Entry 2XKQ (X-ray diffraction, 2.40 A resolution); this record covers chains C and E of the 12 polymer chains in the assembly.

== Chain C (and E) ==
Molecule: DNA protection during starvation protein
From: Streptococcus suis
Notes: EC 1.16.-.-; chain E of this document is another copy of the same molecule, construct and numbering; everything in this record applies to it too
Reference sequence: P0CB53 (DPS_STRSU); residues 8-172 here = UniProt positions 8-172
Amino-acid sequence (165 residues; each row starts with the number of its first residue):
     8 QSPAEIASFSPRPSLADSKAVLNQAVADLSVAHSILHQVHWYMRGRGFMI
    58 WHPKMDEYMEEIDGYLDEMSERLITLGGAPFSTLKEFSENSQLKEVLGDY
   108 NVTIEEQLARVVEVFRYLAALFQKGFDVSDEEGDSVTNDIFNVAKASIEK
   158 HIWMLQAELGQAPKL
Not modelled in the structure: 8-23 (chain E: 8-21)
Curated features (UniProtKB/Swiss-Prot):
  - binding site (Fe cation): His47, Asp74, Glu78

== Chain C / chain E interface ==
Residue-residue contacts (22):
  Met50(C) - Ala164(E)
  Arg51(C) - Ala164(E)
  Arg51(C) - Gln168(E)  hydrogen bond (side chain-backbone)
  Arg51(C) - Ala169(E)
  Gly52(C) - Ala164(E)  hydrogen bond (backbone-backbone)
  Gly52(C) - Glu165(E)
  Arg53(C) - Arg53(E)  hydrogen bond (side chain-backbone)
  Arg53(C) - Gly54(E)
  Arg53(C) - Ile111(E)
  Arg53(C) - Glu112(E)  salt bridge
  Arg53(C) - Glu165(E)  salt bridge
  Gly54(C) - Glu165(E)  hydrogen bond (backbone-side chain)
  Phe55(C) - Met161(E)  hydrophobic
  Phe55(C) - Ala164(E)  hydrophobic
  Phe55(C) - Glu165(E)  hydrogen bond (backbone-side chain)
  Met56(C) - Ile57(E)  hydrophobic
  Met56(C) - Trp58(E)  hydrophobic
  Met56(C) - Lys61(E)
  Met56(C) - Glu165(E)  hydrogen bond (backbone-side chain)
  Ile57(C) - Ile57(E)  hydrophobic
  His59(C) - Trp160(E)
  His59(C) - Met161(E)
Also at the interface, not in a pair above, chain E (15 interface residues in all): Tyr65, Gly167

== Overview ==
The interface between chain C and chain E involves 9 residues on one side and 15 on the other; the contacts
include 6 hydrogen bonds and 2 salt bridges. Polar pairs include Arg53(C)-Glu112(E), Arg53(C)-Glu165(E) and
Arg51(C)-Gln168(E).
Chain C and chain E are both DNA protection during starvation protein (Streptococcus suis); the structure,
Crystal structure of Streptococcus suis Dpr with manganese, was determined by X-ray diffraction together with
2XJM, 2XJN and 2XJO from the same study.
